3MMA - chains A and E of the 4 polymer chains in the assembly; structure by X-ray diffraction, 2.30 A resolution.

[Chain A]
Protein: Sulfite reductase, dissimilatory-type subunit alpha
From: Archaeoglobus fulgidus
Notes: EC 1.8.99.3
Reference sequence: Q59109 (DSRA_ARCFU); residues 0-417 here correspond to UniProt positions 1-418 (UniProt number = residue number + 1)
Sequence (418 residues; row label = number of the first residue in the row; numbering starts at 0):
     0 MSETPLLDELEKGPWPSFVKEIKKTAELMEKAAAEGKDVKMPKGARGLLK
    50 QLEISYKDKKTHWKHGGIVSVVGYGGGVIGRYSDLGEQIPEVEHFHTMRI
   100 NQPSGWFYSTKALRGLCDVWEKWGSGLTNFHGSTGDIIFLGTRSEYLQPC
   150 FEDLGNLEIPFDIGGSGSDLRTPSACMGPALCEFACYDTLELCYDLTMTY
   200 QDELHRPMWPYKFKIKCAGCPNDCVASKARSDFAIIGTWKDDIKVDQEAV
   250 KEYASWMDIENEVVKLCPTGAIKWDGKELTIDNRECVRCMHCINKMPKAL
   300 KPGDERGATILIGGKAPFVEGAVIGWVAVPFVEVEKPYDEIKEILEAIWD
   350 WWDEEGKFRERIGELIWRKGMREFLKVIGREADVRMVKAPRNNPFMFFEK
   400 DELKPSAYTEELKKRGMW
Disordered / not traced: 0
Bound ions: 4Fe-4S cluster Fe site 1: Cys175, Cys181, Cys219, Cys223; siroheme Fe near Cys223 (its only coordinating residue here); 4Fe-4S cluster Fe site 2: Cys266, Cys285, Cys288, Cys291
Ligand contacts:
  - 4Fe-4S cluster (SF4), molecule 1: Cys175, Met176, Gly177, Cys181, Phe183, Ala184, Ala217, Gly218, Cys219, Asn221, Asp222, Cys223
  - 4Fe-4S cluster (SF4), molecule 2: Ile242, Cys266, Pro267, Thr268, Ala270, Ile271, Ile280, Cys285, Val286, Arg287, Cys288, Met289, His290, Cys291
  - siroheme (SRM), molecule 1: Ile78, Arg80, Thr96, Arg98, Asn128, Gly131, Ser132, Thr133, Gly134, Asp135, Ile137, Tyr210, Lys211, Lys213, Lys215, Arg229, Lys314, Ala315, Pro316, Phe317, Arg358, Arg360
  - siroheme (SRM), molecule 2: Trp105, Cys175, Met176, Cys181, Glu182, Phe183, Asn221, Asp222, Cys223, Val224, Ala225, Asn293

[Chain E]
Protein: Sulfite reductase, dissimilatory-type subunit beta
From: Archaeoglobus fulgidus
Notes: EC 1.8.99.3
Reference sequence: Q59110 (DSRB_ARCFU); residue numbers follow UniProt; this construct covers 1-366
Sequence (366 residues; each row starts with the number of its first residue):
     1 MVVEGVKTDFGPPYFRDLLHPVIAKNYGKWKYHEVVKPGVIKRVAESGDV
    51 IYVVRFGTPRLLSIYTVRELCDIADKYSDGYLRWTSRNNVEFFVTDESKI
   101 DDLINEVQERVGFPCGGTWDAVKGEYGLSNIVHTQGWIHCHTPAIDASGI
   151 VKAVMDELYEYFTDHKLPAMCRISLACCANMCGAVHASDIAIVGIHRTPP
   201 IPNDEAIRKTCEIPSTVAACPTGALKPDMKNKTIKVDVEKCMYCGNCYTM
   251 CPGMPLFDPENDGAAIMVGGKLSEARRMPELSKVVVPWVPNEPPRWPTLV
   301 KYVKQILEAWAANANKHERLIEWVDRIGWERFFELTGLEFTQHLIDDYRI
   351 TPYFYSEFRASTQFKW
Disordered / not traced: 1-3
Disulfides: Cys211-Cys251
Bound ions: 4Fe-4S cluster Fe site 1: Cys140, Cys178, Cys182; 4Fe-4S cluster Fe site 2: Cys220, Cys241, Cys244, Cys247
Ligand contacts:
  - 4Fe-4S cluster (SF4), molecule 1: Thr134, Gln135, Gly136, Cys140, Thr142, Pro143, Ala176, Cys177, Cys178, Asn180, Met181, Cys182
  - 4Fe-4S cluster (SF4), molecule 2: Pro200, Cys220, Pro221, Thr222, Ala224, Leu225, Val236, Lys240, Cys241, Met242, Tyr243, Cys244, Gly245, Asn246, Cys247, Leu256
  - siroheme (SRM), molecule 1: His33, Ile41, Arg43, Arg55, Arg83, Thr85, Ser86, Arg87, Asn89, Glu91, Gly117, Thr118, Trp119, Ala121, Tyr126, Ser129, Met170, Arg172, Ala187, Lys271, Leu272, Ser273, Ala275, Arg276, Arg319
  - siroheme (SRM), molecule 2: Arg60, His133, Thr134, Gln135, His139, Cys140, His141, Thr142, Asn180, Met181, Cys182, Gly183, Thr249

[Chain A / chain E interface]
Contacting residue pairs (85):
  Arg283(A) - Arg331(E)  hydrogen bond (backbone-side chain)
  Arg283(A) - Glu334(E)  salt bridge
  Glu284(A) - Arg331(E)
  Glu319(A) - Arg349(E)  salt bridge
  Met370(A) - Ile345(E)  hydrophobic
  Arg371(A) - Gln342(E)
  Lys375(A) - Gln342(E)
  Ala381(A) - Thr341(E)
  Ala381(A) - Gln342(E)
  Ala381(A) - Ile345(E)  hydrophobic
  Asp382(A) - Phe340(E)
  Val383(A) - Trp329(E)  hydrophobic
  Val383(A) - Phe333(E)  hydrophobic
  Val383(A) - Phe340(E)
  Val386(A) - Phe340(E)  hydrophobic
  Val386(A) - Ile345(E)  hydrophobic
  Lys387(A) - Trp329(E)  hydrogen bond (backbone-side chain)
  Ala388(A) - Trp329(E)
  Pro389(A) - Lys283(E)
  Pro389(A) - Val284(E)
  Pro389(A) - Trp329(E)
  Pro389(A) - Leu344(E)
  Arg390(A) - Lys283(E)
  Arg390(A) - Val284(E)  hydrogen bond (backbone-backbone)
  Arg390(A) - His343(E)  hydrogen bond (side chain-backbone)
  Arg390(A) - Leu344(E)  hydrogen bond (backbone-backbone)
  Arg390(A) - Ile345(E)  hydrogen bond (side chain-backbone)
  Arg390(A) - Asp346(E)  salt bridge
  Arg390(A) - Asp347(E)  salt bridge
  Asn391(A) - Met267(E)
  Asn391(A) - Leu281(E)
  Asn391(A) - Ser282(E)
  Asn391(A) - Asp346(E)
  Asn392(A) - Met267(E)
  Asn392(A) - Val284(E)
  Asn392(A) - Asp346(E)  hydrogen bond
  Asn392(A) - Tyr348(E)
  Pro393(A) - Met181(E)  hydrophobic
  Pro393(A) - Val193(E)  hydrophobic
  Pro393(A) - Ile195(E)  hydrophobic
  Phe394(A) - Ala179(E)  hydrophobic
  Phe394(A) - Met242(E)  hydrophobic
  Phe394(A) - Cys244(E)  hydrophobic
  Phe394(A) - Asp347(E)
  Phe394(A) - Tyr348(E)  hydrophobic
  Met395(A) - Ile195(E)  hydrophobic
  Met395(A) - Met242(E)
  Met395(A) - Tyr243(E)
  Met395(A) - Val284(E)  hydrophobic
  Met395(A) - Pro287(E)
  Met395(A) - His343(E)
  Phe396(A) - Glu239(E)
  Phe396(A) - Lys240(E)
  Phe396(A) - Cys241(E)
  Phe396(A) - Met242(E)  hydrophobic
  Phe396(A) - Tyr243(E)  hydrophobic
  Phe396(A) - His343(E)
  Phe396(A) - Asp347(E)
  Phe397(A) - Ile195(E)  hydrophobic
  Phe397(A) - Arg197(E)
  Phe397(A) - Tyr243(E)  hydrogen bond (backbone-side chain)
  Phe397(A) - Pro287(E)
  Phe397(A) - His343(E)
  Glu401(A) - Arg197(E)
  Glu401(A) - His343(E)  salt bridge
  Leu402(A) - Arg197(E)
  Leu402(A) - Asn261(E)
  Lys403(A) - Asn261(E)
  Ser405(A) - Asp258(E)  hydrogen bond
  Ser405(A) - Glu260(E)
  Ser405(A) - Asn261(E)
  Tyr407(A) - Thr198(E)
  Tyr407(A) - Pro199(E)  hydrogen bond (side chain-backbone)
  Tyr407(A) - Pro200(E)
  Tyr407(A) - Ile201(E)  hydrogen bond (side chain-backbone)
  Tyr407(A) - Pro255(E)  hydrogen bond (side chain-backbone)
  Tyr407(A) - Leu256(E)
  Tyr407(A) - Phe257(E)
  Tyr407(A) - Asp258(E)
  Thr408(A) - Asn261(E)
  Glu410(A) - Ile201(E)
  Leu411(A) - Ile201(E)  hydrophobic
  Arg414(A) - Ile201(E)
  Arg414(A) - Pro202(E)
  Met416(A) - Val238(E)  hydrophobic
Also at the interface, not in a pair above, chain A (36 interface residues in all): Trp366, Leu374, Arg384, Met385, Trp417
Also at the interface, not in a pair above, chain E (48 interface residues in all): Val236, Ala265, Val285, Trp288, Glu330

[Overview]
36 residues of chain A and 48 residues of chain E are in contact; the contacts include 12 hydrogen bonds and 5
salt bridges. Polar contacts include Arg283(A)-Glu334(E), Glu319(A)-Arg349(E) and Arg390(A)-Asp346(E). Ligands
of chain A: siroheme and 4Fe-4S cluster.
Here chain A is Sulfite reductase, dissimilatory-type subunit alpha and chain E is Sulfite reductase,
dissimilatory-type subunit beta, both from Archaeoglobus fulgidus. Entry 3MMA (Dissimilatory sulfite reductase
phosphate complex) was determined by X-ray diffraction, deposited together with 3MM5, 3MM6, 3MM7, 3MM8, 3MM9
and 3MMB.
